8G7V - chains C and D of the 6 polymer chains in the assembly; structure by electron microscopy, 3.90 A resolution.

[Chain C]
Molecule: Antiviral innate immune response receptor RIG-I
Organism: Homo sapiens
Notes: EC 3.6.4.13
UniProtKB: O95786 (DDX58_HUMAN); residue numbers follow UniProt; this construct covers 1-925
Sequence (925 residues; numbered 1 to 925; the number before each row is that of its first residue):
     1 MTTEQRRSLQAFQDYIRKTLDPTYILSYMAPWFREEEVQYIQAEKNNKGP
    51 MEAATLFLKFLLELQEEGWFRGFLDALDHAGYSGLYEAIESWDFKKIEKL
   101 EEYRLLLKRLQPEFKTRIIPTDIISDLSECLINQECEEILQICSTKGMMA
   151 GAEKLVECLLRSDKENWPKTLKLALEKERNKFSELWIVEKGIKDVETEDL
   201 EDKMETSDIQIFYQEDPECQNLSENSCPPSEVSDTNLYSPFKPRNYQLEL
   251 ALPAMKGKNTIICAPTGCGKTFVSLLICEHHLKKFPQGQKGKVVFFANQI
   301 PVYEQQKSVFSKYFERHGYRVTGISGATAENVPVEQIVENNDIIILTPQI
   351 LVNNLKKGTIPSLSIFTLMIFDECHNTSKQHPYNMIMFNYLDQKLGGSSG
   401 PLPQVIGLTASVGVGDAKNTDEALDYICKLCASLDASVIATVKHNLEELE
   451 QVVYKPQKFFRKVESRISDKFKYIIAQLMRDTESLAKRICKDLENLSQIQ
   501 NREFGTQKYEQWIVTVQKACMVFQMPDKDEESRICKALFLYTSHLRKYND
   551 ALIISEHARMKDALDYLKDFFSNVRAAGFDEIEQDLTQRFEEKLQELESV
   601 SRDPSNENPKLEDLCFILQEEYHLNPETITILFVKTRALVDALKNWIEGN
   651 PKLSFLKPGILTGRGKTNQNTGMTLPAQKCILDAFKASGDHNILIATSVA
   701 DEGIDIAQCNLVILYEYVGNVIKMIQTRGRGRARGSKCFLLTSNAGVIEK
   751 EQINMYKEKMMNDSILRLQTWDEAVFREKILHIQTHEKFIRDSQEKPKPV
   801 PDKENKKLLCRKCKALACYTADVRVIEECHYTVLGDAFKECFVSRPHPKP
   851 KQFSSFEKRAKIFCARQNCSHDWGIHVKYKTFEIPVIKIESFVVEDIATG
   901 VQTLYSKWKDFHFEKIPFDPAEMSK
Disordered / not traced: 1-239, 662-689, 700-708, 719-733, 846-857, 922-925
Ion coordination: Zn2+: Cys-810, Cys-813, Cys-864, Cys-869
From the paper describing this entry:
  - mutagenesis - F616A, I617A, L624A: decreased signaling in response to p3SLR14

[Chain D]
Molecule: E3 ubiquitin-protein ligase RNF135
Organism: Homo sapiens
Notes: EC 2.3.2.27
UniProtKB: Q8IUD6 (RN135_HUMAN); residue numbers follow UniProt; this construct covers 1-432
Sequence (432 residues; each row starts with the number of its first residue):
     1 MAGLGLGSAVPVWLAEDDLGCIICQGLLDWPATLPCGHSFCRHCLEALWG
    51 ARDARRWACPTCRQGAAQQPHLRKNTLLQDLADKYRRAAREIQAGSDPAH
   101 CPCPGSSSLSSAAARPRRRPELQRVAVEKSITEVAQELTELVEHLVDIVR
   151 SLQNQRPLSESGPDNELSILGKAFSSGVDLSMASPKLVTSDTAAGKIRDI
   201 LHDLEEIQEKLQESVTWKEAPEAQMQGELLEAPSSSSCPLPDQSHPALRR
   251 ASRFAQWAIHPTFNLKSLSCSLEVSKDSRTVTVSHRPQPYRWSCERFSTS
   301 QVLCSQALSSGKHYWEVDTRNCSHWAVGVASWEMSRDQVLGRTMDSCCVE
   351 WKGTSQLSAWHMVKETVLGSDRPGVVGIWLNLEEGKLAFYSVDNQEKLLY
   401 ECTISASSPLYPAFWLYGLHPGNYLIIKQVKV
Disordered / not traced: 1-251, 363, 431-432
Cystine bridges: Cys-347/Cys-402
From the paper describing this entry:
  - mutagenesis - W415A, Y417A, L419D: decreased signaling in response to p3SLR14

[Chain C / chain D interface]
Contacting residue pairs (14):
  Lys-462(C) with Arg-286(D), hydrogen bond (backbone-side chain)
  Val-463(C) with Arg-286(D)
  Glu-464(C) with Arg-286(D)
  Pro-604(C) with Trp-292(D), hydrogen bond (backbone-side chain)
  Ser-605(C) with Trp-292(D)
  Ile-617(C) with Leu-419(D), hydrophobic
  Glu-620(C) with Thr-299(D); Ser-300(D); Trp-415(D)
  His-623(C) with Val-339(D)
  Leu-624(C) with His-324(D); Lys-352(D); Tyr-417(D), hydrophobic
  Lys-652(C) with Asp-337(D)
Also at the interface, not in a pair above, chain C (18 interface residues in all): Phe-459, Arg-461, Glu-607, Phe-616, Gln-619, Asn-625, Lys-737, Phe-739
Also at the interface, not in a pair above, chain D (16 interface residues in all): Arg-291, Ser-298, Arg-342, Gly-353, Thr-354
The authors on this interface:
  - hot spots on chain C (mutagenesis) - I617A, L624A: decreased signaling in response to p3SLR14

[In short]
Chain C and chain D form an interface of 18 and 16 residues respectively, with 2 hydrogen bonds. Polar
contacts include Lys-462(C)/Arg-286(D) and Pro-604(C)/Trp-292(D). From the paper: F616A, I617A and L624A of
chain C reduce signaling in response to p3SLR14; W415A, Y417A and L419D of chain D reduce signaling in
response to p3SLR14.
Here chain C is Antiviral innate immune response receptor RIG-I and chain D is E3 ubiquitin-protein ligase
RNF135, both from Homo sapiens. Entry 8G7V (Cryo-EM structure of Riplet:RIG-I:dsRNA complex (end-inter)) was
determined by electron microscopy together with 8G7T and 8G7U from the same study.
